PDB entry 8AYN | electron microscopy, 2.80 A resolution | chains D and A of the 6 polymer chains in the assembly

[Chain D]
Molecule: Isoform Flip of Glutamate receptor 2
Organism: Rattus norvegicus
Reference sequence: P19491 (GRIA2_RAT), isoform P19491-2; residues -20 to 839 here correspond to UniProt positions 1-860 (UniProt number = residue number + 21)
Amino-acid sequence (860 residues; row label = number of the first residue in the row; numbers below 1 keep their minus sign (Met-20 is residue -20)):
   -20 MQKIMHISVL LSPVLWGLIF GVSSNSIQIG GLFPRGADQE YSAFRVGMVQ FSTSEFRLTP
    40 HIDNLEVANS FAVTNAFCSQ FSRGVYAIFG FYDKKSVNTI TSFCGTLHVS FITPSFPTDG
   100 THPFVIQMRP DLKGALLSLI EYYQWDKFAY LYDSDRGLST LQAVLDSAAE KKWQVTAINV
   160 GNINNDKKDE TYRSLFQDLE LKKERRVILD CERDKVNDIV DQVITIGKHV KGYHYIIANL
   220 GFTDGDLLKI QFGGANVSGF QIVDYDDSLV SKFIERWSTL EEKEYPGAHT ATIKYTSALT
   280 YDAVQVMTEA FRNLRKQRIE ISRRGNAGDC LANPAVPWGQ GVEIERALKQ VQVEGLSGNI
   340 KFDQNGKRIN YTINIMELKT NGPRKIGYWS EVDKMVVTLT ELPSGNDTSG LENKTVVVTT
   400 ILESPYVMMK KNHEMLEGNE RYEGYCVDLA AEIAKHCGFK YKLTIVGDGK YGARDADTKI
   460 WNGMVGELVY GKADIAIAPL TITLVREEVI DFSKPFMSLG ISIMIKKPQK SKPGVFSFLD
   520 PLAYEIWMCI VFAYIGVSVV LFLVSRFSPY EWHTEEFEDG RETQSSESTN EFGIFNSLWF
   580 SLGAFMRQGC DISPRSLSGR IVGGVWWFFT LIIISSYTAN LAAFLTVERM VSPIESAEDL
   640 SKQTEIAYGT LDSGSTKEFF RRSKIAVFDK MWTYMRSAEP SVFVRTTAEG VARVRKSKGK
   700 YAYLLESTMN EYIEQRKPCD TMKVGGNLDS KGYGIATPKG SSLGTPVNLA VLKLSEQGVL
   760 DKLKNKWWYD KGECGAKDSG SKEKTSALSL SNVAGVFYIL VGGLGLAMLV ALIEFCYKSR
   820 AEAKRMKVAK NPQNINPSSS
Disordered / not traced: -20 to 394, 550-569, 820-839
Disulfide bonds: Cys718-Cys773
Differences from the reference sequence: variant Arg586 (Gln607 in P19491)
Small-molecule neighbours: ZK1 ({[7-morpholin-4-yl-2,3-dioxo-6-(trifluoromethyl)-3,4-dihydroquinoxalin-1(2H)-yl]methyl}phosphonic acid): Glu402, Tyr405, Tyr450, Pro478, Leu479, Thr480, Arg485, Gly653, Ser654, Thr686, Glu705, Thr707, Met708, Tyr732
UniProt features mapped onto this chain:
  - binding site (L-glutamate): Pro478, Thr480, Arg485, Ser654, Thr655, Glu705
  - site: Arg453 (Interaction with the cone snail toxin Con-ikot-ikot), Ile633 (Crucial to convey clamshell closure to channel opening), Arg660 (Interaction with the cone snail toxin Con-ikot-ikot), Lys752 (Interaction with the cone snail toxin Con-ikot-ikot)
  - modified residue (Phosphoserine): Ser662, Ser696, Ser839
  - lipidation (S-palmitoyl cysteine): Cys589, Cys815
  - glycosylation (N-linked (GlcNAc...) asparagine): Asn235, Asn349, Asn385, Asn392

[Chain A]
Molecule: Isoform Flip of Glutamate receptor 1
Organism: Rattus norvegicus
Reference sequence: P19490 (GRIA1_RAT), isoform P19490-2; the construct has insertions or renumbered stretches relative to UniProt, so the offset changes along the chain: -25 to -7 = UniProt 1-19; 2-889 = UniProt 20-907
Amino-acid sequence (915 residues; row label = number of the first residue in the row; numbers below 1 keep their minus sign (Met-25 is residue -25)):
   -25 MPYIFAFFCT GFLGAVVGAD YKDDDDKNFP NNIQIGGLFP NQQSQEHAAF RFALSQLTEP
    35 PKLLPQIDIV NISDSFEMTY RFCSQFSKGV YAIFGFYERR TVNMLTSFCG ALHVCFITPS
    95 FPVDTSNQFV LQLRPELQEA LISIIDHYKW QTFVYIYDAD RGLSVLQRVL DTAAEKNWQV
   155 TAVNILTTTE EGYRMLFQDL EKKKERLVVV DCESERLNAI LGQIVKLEKN GIGYHYILAN
   215 LGFMDIDLNK FKESGANVTG FQLVNYTDTI PARIMQQWRT SDSRDHTRVD WKRPKYTSAL
   275 TYDGVKVMAE AFQSLRRQRI DISRRGNAGD CLANPAVPWG QGIDIQRALQ QVRFEGLTGN
   335 VQFNEKGRRT NYTLHVIEMK HDGIRKIGYW NEDDKFVPAA TDAQAGGDNS SVQNRTYIVT
   395 TILEDPYVML KKNANQFEGN DRYEGYCVEL AAEIAKHVGY SYRLEIVSDG KYGARDPDTK
   455 AWNGMVGELV YGRADVAVAP LTITLVREEV IDFSKPFMSL GISIMIKKPQ KSKPGVFSFL
   515 DPLAYEIWMC IVFAYIGVSV VLFLVSRFSP YEWHSEEFEE GRDQTTSDQS NEFGIFNSLW
   575 FSLGAFMQQG CDISPRSLSG RIVGGVWWFF TLIIISSYTA NLAAFLTVER MVSPIESAED
   635 LAKQTEIAYG TLEAGSTKEF FRRSKIAVFE KMWTYMKSAE PSVFVRTTEE GMIRVRKSKG
   695 KYAYLLESTM NEYIEQRKPC DTMKVGGNLD SKGYGIATPK GSALRGPVNL AVLKLSEQGV
   755 LDKLKSKWWY DKGECGSKDS GSKDKTSALS LSNVAGVFYI LIGGLGLAML VALIEFCYKS
   815 RSESKRMKGF CLIPQQSINE AIRTSTLPRN SGAGASGGGG SGENGRVVSQ DFPKSMQSIP
   875 CMSHSSGMPL GATGL
Disordered / not traced: -25 to 387, 548-564, 774-777, 816-889
Disulfide bonds: Cys714-Cys769
Differences from the reference sequence: insertion (-6 to 1)
Small-molecule neighbours:
  - OLR (6-[(1S)-1-[1-[5-(2-hydroxyethyloxy)pyridin-2-yl]pyrazol-3-yl]ethyl]-3H-1,3-benzothiazol-2-one): Tyr519, Glu520, Met523, Phe527
  - ZK1 ({[7-morpholin-4-yl-2,3-dioxo-6-(trifluoromethyl)-3,4-dihydroquinoxalin-1(2H)-yl]methyl}phosphonic acid): Glu398, Tyr401, Tyr446, Pro474, Leu475, Thr476, Arg481, Ala648, Gly649, Ser650, Thr682, Thr703, Met704, Tyr728
UniProt features mapped onto this chain:
  - motif: Ala886 to Leu889 (PDZ-binding)
  - binding site (L-glutamate): Pro474, Thr476, Arg481, Ser650, Thr651, Glu701
  - modified residue (Phosphoserine): Ser627, Ser692, Ser831, Ser845
  - lipidation (S-palmitoyl cysteine): Cys585, Cys811
  - glycosylation (N-linked (GlcNAc...) asparagine): Asn45, Asn231, Asn239, Asn345, Asn383, Asn388
Reported in the primary citation:
  - binding site for OLR: Tyr519, Glu520, Met523, Phe527
  - conformationally variable residues (side-chain flip): Tyr519, Met523

[Interface between chain D and chain A]
Pairs across the interface (72):
  Phe517(D) - Phe603(A)  hydrophobic
  Phe517(D) - Ile607(A)  hydrophobic
  Phe574(D) - Arg590(A)
  Phe574(D) - Leu592(A)  hydrophobic
  Phe574(D) - Arg595(A)
  Asn575(D) - Arg595(A)  hydrogen bond
  Trp578(D) - Ser588(A)  hydrogen bond
  Trp578(D) - Pro589(A)
  Trp578(D) - Arg595(A)
  Trp578(D) - Trp602(A)  hydrophobic
  Gly582(D) - Trp602(A)
  Met585(D) - Trp602(A)  hydrophobic
  Met585(D) - Phe603(A)  hydrophobic
  Met585(D) - Leu606(A)  hydrophobic
  Gln587(D) - Ala579(A)  hydrogen bond (side chain-backbone)
  Gln587(D) - Gln582(A)
  Gln587(D) - Trp602(A)
  Ile613(D) - Leu606(A)  hydrophobic
  Tyr616(D) - Ile607(A)
  Tyr616(D) - Ser610(A)
  Thr617(D) - Ser610(A)  hydrogen bond
  Thr617(D) - Ala614(A)
  Leu620(D) - Ser611(A)
  Leu620(D) - Ala614(A)  hydrophobic
  Ala621(D) - Ala614(A)
  Leu624(D) - Asn615(A)
  Leu624(D) - Ala618(A)
  Thr625(D) - Ala618(A)
  Thr625(D) - Thr621(A)
  Thr625(D) - Val622(A)
  Ser778(D) - Gln638(A)
  Lys781(D) - Val622(A)
  Lys781(D) - Met625(A)
  Glu782(D) - Val622(A)
  Thr784(D) - Phe619(A)
  Thr784(D) - Val622(A)
  Ser785(D) - Asn615(A)  hydrogen bond (backbone-side chain)
  Ser785(D) - Phe619(A)
  Ala786(D) - Asp515(A)
  Ala786(D) - Pro516(A)
  Ala786(D) - Asn615(A)
  Ala786(D) - Phe619(A)
  Leu787(D) - Pro516(A)  hydrogen bond (backbone-backbone)
  Leu787(D) - Leu517(A)  hydrophobic
  Leu787(D) - Ala518(A)  hydrogen bond (backbone-backbone)
  Leu787(D) - Ile521(A)
  Leu787(D) - Ser611(A)
  Leu787(D) - Asn615(A)
  Ser788(D) - Ile521(A)
  Leu789(D) - Ile521(A)
  Val792(D) - Ile521(A)  hydrophobic
  Val795(D) - Phe604(A)  hydrophobic
  Phe796(D) - Cys524(A)  hydrophobic
  Phe796(D) - Phe604(A)  hydrophobic
  Leu799(D) - Ala528(A)  hydrophobic
  Leu799(D) - Val532(A)  hydrophobic
  Leu799(D) - Val600(A)  hydrophobic
  Leu799(D) - Trp601(A)  hydrophobic
  Gly802(D) - Ile596(A)
  Leu803(D) - Val597(A)  hydrophobic
  Ala806(D) - Ser593(A)  hydrogen bond (backbone-side chain)
  Ala806(D) - Val597(A)  hydrophobic
  Met807(D) - Leu538(A)  hydrophobic
  Val809(D) - Leu592(A)  hydrophobic
  Val809(D) - Ser593(A)
  Ala810(D) - Phe542(A)  hydrophobic
  Ala810(D) - Ser593(A)  hydrogen bond (backbone-side chain)
  Phe814(D) - Phe542(A)  hydrophobic
  Phe814(D) - Ser543(A)
  Phe814(D) - Pro544(A)
  Lys817(D) - Tyr545(A)  hydrogen bond (backbone-side chain)
  Ser818(D) - Tyr545(A)
Also at the interface, not in a pair above, chain D (43 interface residues in all): Leu581, Phe584, Arg586, Asp590, Ile798, Leu811, Glu813
Also at the interface, not in a pair above, chain A (54 interface residues in all): Ile525, Val535, Val539, Gly578, Gln583, Gly584, Ser591, Gly598, Gly599, Thr605, Ile608, Thr613, Ala617, Thr639

[Summary]
43 residues of chain D face 54 of chain A across their interface, with 10 hydrogen bonds. Among the polar
pairs are Asn575(D)-Arg595(A), Trp578(D)-Ser588(A) and Gln587(D)-Ala579(A). Bound to chain D: compound ZK1.
The paper reports a binding site for OLR at Tyr519(A), Glu520(A) and Met523(A) among others; conformational
variability at Tyr519(A) and Met523(A).
Chain D is Isoform Flip of Glutamate receptor 2 and chain A is Isoform Flip of Glutamate receptor 1, both from
Rattus norvegicus; the structure, Resting state GluA1/A2 AMPA receptor in complex with TARP gamma 8 and ligand
LY3130481, was determined by electron microscopy together with 8AYL, 8AYM and 8AYO from the same study.
